PDB entry 9BDC | electron microscopy, 2.54 A resolution | chains A and B of the 6 polymer chains in the assembly

# Chain A
Molecule: Transcription elongation factor, mitochondrial
From: Homo sapiens
Reference sequence: Q96QE5 (TEFM_HUMAN); residues 236-450 here correspond to UniProt positions 146-360 (UniProt number = residue number - 90)
Sequence (232 residues; row label = number of the first residue in the row):
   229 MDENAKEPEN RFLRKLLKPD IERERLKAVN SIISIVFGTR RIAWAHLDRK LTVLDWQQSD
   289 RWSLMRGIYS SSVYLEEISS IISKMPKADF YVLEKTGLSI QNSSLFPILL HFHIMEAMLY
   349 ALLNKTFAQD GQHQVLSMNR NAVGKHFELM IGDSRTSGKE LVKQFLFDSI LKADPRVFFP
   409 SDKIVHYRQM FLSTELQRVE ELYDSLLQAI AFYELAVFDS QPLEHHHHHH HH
Not modelled in the structure: 229-238, 396-402, 448-460
Sequence notes: initiating methionine (229); expression tag (230-235, 451-460)

# Chain B
Molecule: Transcription elongation factor, mitochondrial
From: Homo sapiens
Reference sequence: Q96QE5 (TEFM_HUMAN); numbering as in UniProt (aligned over 146-360)
Sequence (232 residues; each row starts with the number of its first residue):
   139 MDENAKEPEN RFLRKLLKPD IERERLKAVN SIISIVFGTR RIAWAHLDRK LTVLDWQQSD
   199 RWSLMRGIYS SSVYLEEISS IISKMPKADF YVLEKTGLSI QNSSLFPILL HFHIMEAMLY
   259 ALLNKTFAQD GQHQVLSMNR NAVGKHFELM IGDSRTSGKE LVKQFLFDSI LKADPRVFFP
   319 SDKIVHYRQM FLSTELQRVE ELYDSLLQAI AFYELAVFDS QPLEHHHHHH HH
Not modelled in the structure: 139-148, 306-312, 356-370
Sequence notes: initiating methionine (139); expression tag (140-145, 361-370)

# How chain A and chain B interact
Pairs across the interface (29):
  Ser300(A) with Pro157(B); Tyr258(B); His271(B)
  Leu303(A) with Ala259(B), hydrophobic; Phe265(B), hydrophobic
  Glu304(A) with His271(B), salt bridge
  Ile328(A) with Leu248(B), hydrophobic
  Phe334(A) with Phe244(B), hydrophobic
  Leu338(A) with Ile238(B), hydrophobic; Leu248(B), hydrophobic; His251(B)
  His341(A) with Leu248(B)
  Glu344(A) with Ser209(B), hydrogen bond
  Ala345(A) with Ile252(B), hydrophobic; Met256(B)
  Met346(A) with Ala255(B), hydrophobic
  Tyr348(A) with Ser209(B); Met256(B), hydrophobic
  Ala349(A) with Leu213(B), hydrophobic; Met256(B), hydrophobic; Ala259(B), hydrophobic; Leu260(B), hydrophobic
  Leu350(A) with Ala259(B), hydrophobic
  Asn352(A) with Leu213(B)
  Phe355(A) with Leu213(B), hydrophobic; Glu214(B); Ser217(B)
  His361(A) with Ser210(B); Glu214(B), salt bridge
Other interface residues (no listed pair), chain A (22 interface residues in all): Ser299, Ser307, Ser331, Pro335, Ile342, Gly359
Other interface residues (no listed pair), chain B (21 interface residues in all): Pro245, Leu247, Asn262

# In short
22 residues of chain A face 21 of chain B across their interface, with 1 hydrogen bond and 2 salt bridges.
Among the polar pairs are Glu304(A)-His271(B), His361(A)-Glu214(B) and Glu344(A)-Ser209(B).
Both chains are Transcription elongation factor, mitochondrial (Homo sapiens). Entry 9BDC (Cryo-EM Structure
of the TEFM-bound Human Mitochondrial Transcription Substrate Rejection Complex) was determined by electron
microscopy, deposited together with 8U8U, 8U8V and 9BDD.
